Entry 7JR8 (X-ray diffraction, 1.13 A resolution); this record covers chains A and B.

[Chain A (and B)]
Molecule: Hematopoietic prostaglandin D synthase
From: Homo sapiens
Notes: EC 5.3.99.2, 2.5.1.18; chain B of this document is another copy of the same molecule, construct and numbering; everything in this record applies to it too
UniProtKB: O60760 (HPGDS_HUMAN); residue numbers follow UniProt; this construct covers 1-199
Chain sequence (200 residues; row label = number of the first residue in the row; numbering starts at 0):
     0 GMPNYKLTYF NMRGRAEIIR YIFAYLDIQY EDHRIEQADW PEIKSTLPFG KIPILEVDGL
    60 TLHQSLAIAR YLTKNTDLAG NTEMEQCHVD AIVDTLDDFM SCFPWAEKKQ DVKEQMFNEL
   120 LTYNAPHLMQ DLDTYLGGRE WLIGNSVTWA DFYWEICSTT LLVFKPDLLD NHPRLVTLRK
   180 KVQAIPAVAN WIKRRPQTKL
Differences from the reference sequence: expression tag (0)
Residues lining bound ligands:
  - glutathione (GSH): Tyr8, Phe9, Met11, Arg14, Trp39, Lys43, Gly49, Lys50, Ile51, Pro52, Gln63, Ser64
  - VH7 (N-[trans-4-(2-hydroxypropan-2-yl)cyclohexyl]-2-phenylimidazo[1,2-a]pyridine-6-carboxamide): Tyr8, Phe9, Met11, Gly13, Arg14, Gln36, Trp39, Asp96, Met99, Trp104, Ala105, Tyr152, Ile155, Cys156, Leu199
Curated features (UniProtKB/Swiss-Prot):
  - binding site (glutathione): Tyr8, Arg14, Trp39, Gly49 to Ile51, Gln63, Ser64
  - mutagenesis: Asp93 (D93N: Loss of activation by calcium or magnesium ions), Asp96 (D96N: Increases PGD2 synthesis. Loss of activation by calcium or magnesium ions), Asp97 (D97N: Reduces PGD2 synthesis by 99%. Loss of activation by calcium or magnesium ions)

[How chain A and chain B interact]
Contacting residue pairs (53):
  Pro47(A) - Asp130(B)
  Phe48(A) - Ile91(B)  hydrophobic
  Phe48(A) - Thr94(B)
  Phe48(A) - Asp130(B)
  Phe48(A) - Leu131(B)  hydrophobic
  Phe48(A) - Tyr134(B)  hydrophobic
  Gly49(A) - Asp130(B)
  Leu61(A) - Met83(B)  hydrophobic
  Leu61(A) - Cys86(B)  hydrophobic
  Leu61(A) - His87(B)
  His62(A) - Ala90(B)
  His62(A) - Thr94(B)
  Gln63(A) - Ala90(B)
  Gln63(A) - Asp93(B)
  Gln63(A) - Thr94(B)  hydrogen bond
  Gln63(A) - Asp97(B)  hydrogen bond
  Ala66(A) - Cys86(B)
  Ala66(A) - Asp89(B)
  Ala66(A) - Ala90(B)
  Arg69(A) - Arg69(B)
  Arg69(A) - Asp89(B)  salt bridge
  Tyr70(A) - Glu82(B)
  Tyr70(A) - Met83(B)
  Tyr70(A) - Cys86(B)  hydrophobic
  Lys73(A) - Glu82(B)  salt bridge
  Lys73(A) - Gln85(B)  hydrogen bond
  Asn74(A) - Glu82(B)  hydrogen bond
  Glu82(A) - Tyr70(B)
  Glu82(A) - Lys73(B)
  Glu82(A) - Asn74(B)
  Met83(A) - Leu59(B)  hydrophobic
  Met83(A) - Leu61(B)  hydrophobic
  Met83(A) - Tyr70(B)
  Gln85(A) - Lys73(B)  hydrogen bond
  Cys86(A) - Leu61(B)  hydrophobic
  Cys86(A) - Ala66(B)
  Cys86(A) - Tyr70(B)  hydrophobic
  His87(A) - Leu59(B)
  His87(A) - Leu61(B)
  Asp89(A) - Ala66(B)
  Asp89(A) - Arg69(B)  salt bridge
  Ala90(A) - His62(B)
  Ala90(A) - Gln63(B)
  Ala90(A) - Ala66(B)
  Ile91(A) - Phe48(B)  hydrophobic
  Asp93(A) - Gln63(B)
  Thr94(A) - His62(B)
  Thr94(A) - Gln63(B)  hydrogen bond
  Asp97(A) - Gln63(B)  hydrogen bond
  Asp130(A) - Pro47(B)
  Asp130(A) - Phe48(B)
  Leu131(A) - Phe48(B)  hydrophobic
  Tyr134(A) - Phe48(B)  hydrophobic
Also at the interface, not in a pair above, chain A (30 interface residues in all): Val56, Leu59, Thr60, Leu65, Ile67
Also at the interface, not in a pair above, chain B (30 interface residues in all): Gly49, Thr60, Leu65, Ile67, Leu127

[Overview]
The chain A/chain B interface involves 30 residues from each chain, with 7 hydrogen bonds and 3 salt bridges.
Polar pairs include Arg69(A)-Asp89(B), Lys73(A)-Glu82(B) and Gln63(A)-Thr94(B). Bound to chain A: glutathione
and compound VH7.
Chain A and chain B are both Hematopoietic prostaglandin D synthase (Homo sapiens); the structure, H-PDGS
complexed with a 2-phenylimidazo[1,2-a]pyridine-6-carboxamide inhibitors, was determined by X-ray diffraction
together with 6ZTC and 7JR6 from the same study.
